PDB entry 3DDF | X-ray diffraction, 1.20 A resolution | chain A

# Chain A
Name: alpha-mannosidase 2
From: Drosophila melanogaster
Notes: EC 3.2.1.114; fragment: Catalytic domain
UniProt: Q24451 (MAN2_DROME); residues 13-1045 here correspond to UniProt positions 76-1108 (UniProt number = residue number + 63)
Amino-acid sequence (1045 residues; row label = number of the first residue in the row):
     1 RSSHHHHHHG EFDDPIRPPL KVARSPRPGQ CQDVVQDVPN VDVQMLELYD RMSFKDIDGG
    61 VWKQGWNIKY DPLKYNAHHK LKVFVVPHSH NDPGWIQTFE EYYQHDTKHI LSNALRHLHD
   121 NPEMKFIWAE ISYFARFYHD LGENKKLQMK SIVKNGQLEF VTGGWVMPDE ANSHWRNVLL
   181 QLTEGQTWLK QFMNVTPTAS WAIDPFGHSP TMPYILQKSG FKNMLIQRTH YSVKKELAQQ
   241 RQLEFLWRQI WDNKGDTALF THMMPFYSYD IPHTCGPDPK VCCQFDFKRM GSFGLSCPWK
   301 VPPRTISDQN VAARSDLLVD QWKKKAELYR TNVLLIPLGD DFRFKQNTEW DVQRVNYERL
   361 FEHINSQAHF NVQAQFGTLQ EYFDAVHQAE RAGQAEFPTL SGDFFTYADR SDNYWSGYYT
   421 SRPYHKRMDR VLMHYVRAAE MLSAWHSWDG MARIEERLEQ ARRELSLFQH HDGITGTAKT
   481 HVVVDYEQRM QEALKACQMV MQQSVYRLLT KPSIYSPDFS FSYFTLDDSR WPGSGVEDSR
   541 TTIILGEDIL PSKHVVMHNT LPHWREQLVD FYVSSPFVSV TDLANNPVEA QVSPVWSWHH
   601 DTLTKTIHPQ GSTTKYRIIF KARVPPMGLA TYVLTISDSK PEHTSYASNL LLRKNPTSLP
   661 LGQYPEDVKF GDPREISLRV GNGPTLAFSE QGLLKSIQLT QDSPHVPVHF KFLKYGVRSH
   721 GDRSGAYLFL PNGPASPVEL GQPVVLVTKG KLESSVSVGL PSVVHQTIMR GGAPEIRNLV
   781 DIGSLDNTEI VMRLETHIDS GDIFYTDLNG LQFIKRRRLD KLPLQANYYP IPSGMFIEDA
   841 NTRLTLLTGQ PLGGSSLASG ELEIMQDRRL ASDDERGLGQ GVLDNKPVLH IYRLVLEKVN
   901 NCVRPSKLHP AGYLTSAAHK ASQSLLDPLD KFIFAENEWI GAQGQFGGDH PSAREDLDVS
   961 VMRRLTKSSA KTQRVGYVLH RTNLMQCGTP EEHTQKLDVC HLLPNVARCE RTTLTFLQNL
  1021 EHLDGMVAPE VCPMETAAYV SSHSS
Disordered / not traced: 1-30
Sequence notes: expression tag (1-12); variant Lys907 (Glu970 in Q24451)
UniProt features mapped onto this chain:
  - active site: Asp204 (Nucleophile)
  - binding site (Zn(2+)): His90, Asp92, Asp204, His471
Disulfides: Cys31-Cys1032, Cys275-Cys282, Cys283-Cys297, Cys902-Cys987, Cys1000-Cys1009
Glycans and other covalent adducts: N-acetylglucosamine (NAG) linked to Asn194
Ion coordination: Zn2+: His90, Asp92, Asp204, His471 (together with GB6)
Small-molecule neighbours: GB6 ((3R,4R,5R)-3,4-dihydroxy-5-({[(1R)-2-hydroxy-1-phenylethyl]amino}methyl)pyrrolidin-2-one): His90, Asp92, Trp95, Asp204, Phe206, Arg228, Ser268, Tyr269, Asp340, Asp341, His470, His471, Asp472, Thr477, Tyr727, Arg876, Gly877

# Summary
Ligands of chain A: compound GB6. Covalently linked N-acetylglucosamine: at Asn194. His90, Asp92, Asp204 and
His471 form the Zn2+ site. UniProt lists active-site residue Asp204 and 4 Zn2+-binding residues.
Chain A is alpha-mannosidase 2 (Drosophila melanogaster); the structure, GOLGI MANNOSIDASE II complex with
(3R,4R,5R)-3,4-Dihydroxy-5-({[(1R)-2-hydroxy-1 phenylethyl]amino}methyl) pyrrolidin-2-one, was determined by
X-ray diffraction together with 3DDG from the same study.
